PDB entry 4B3T | X-ray diffraction, 3.00 A resolution | chains A and H of the 23 polymer chains in the assembly

Chain A:
Molecule: 16S ribosomal RNA
Source organism: Thermus thermophilus HB8
Sequence (1521 nucleotides; numbered 1 to 1544 plus 21 insertion-coded residues; 44 numbers in that range are skipped by the numbering (no residue carries them; nothing is unmodelled there); the number before each row is that of its first residue; a row labelled like 189A-189L holds insertion residues (189A, then the next letters in order)):
     1 UUGUUGGAGA GUUUGAUCCU GGCUCAGGGU GAACGCUGGC GGCGUGCCUA AGACAUGCAA
    61 GUCGUGCGGG CCG
    76 CGGGGUUUU
    88 ACUCCG
    96 UGGUCAGCGG CGGACGGGUG AGUAACGCGU GGGU
  129A G
   130 ACCUACCCGG AAGAGGGGGA CAACCCGGGG AAACUCGGGC UAAUCCCCCA UGUGGACCCG
189A-189L CCCCUUGGGGUG
   190 UGUCCAAAGG GCUUU
   216 GCCCGCUUCC GGAUGGGCCC GCGUCCCAUC AGCUAGUUGG UGGGGUAAUG GCCCACCAAG
   276 GCGACGACGG GUAGCCGGUC UGAGAGGAUG GCCGGCCACA GGGGCACUGA GACACGGGCC
   336 CCACUCCUAC GGGAGGCAGC AGUUAGGAAU CUUCCGCAAU GGGCGCAAGC CUGACGGAGC
   396 GACGCCGCUU GGAGGAAGAA GCCCUUCGGG GUGUAAACUC CUGA
   441 ACCCGGGACG AAACCCCC
   460 GA
   470 CGAGGGGA
   479 CUGACGGUAC CGGGGUAA
   498 UAGCGCCGGC CAACUCCGUG CCAGCAGCCG CGGUAAUACG GAGGGCGCGA GCGUUACCCG
   558 GAUUCACUGG GCGUAAAGGG CGUGUAGGCG GCCUGGGGCG UCCCAUGUGA AAGACCACGG
   618 CUCAACCGUG GGGGAGCGUG GGAUACGCUC AGGCUAGACG GUGGGAGAGG GUGGUGGAAU
   678 UCCCGGAGUA GCGGUGAAAU GCGCAGAUAC CGGGAGGAAC GCCGAUGGCG AAGGCAGCCA
   738 CCUGGUCCAC CCGUGACGCU GAGGCGCGAA AGCGUGGGGA GCAAACCGGA UUAGAUACCC
   798 GGGUAGUCCA CGCCCUAAAC GAUGCGCGCU AGGUCUCUGG GUCU
   848 CCUGGGGGCC GAAGCUAACG CGUUAAGCGC GCCGCCUGGG GAGUACGGCC GCAAGGCUGA
   908 AACUCAAAGG AAUUGACGGG GGCCCGCACA AGCGGUGGAG CAUGUGGUUU AAUUCGAAGC
   968 AACGCGAAGA ACCUUACCAG GCCUUGACAU GCUA
 1001A G
  1002 GGAACCCGGG UGAAAGCCUG GGGUGCCCC
1030A-1030D GCGA
  1031 GGGGAGCCCU AGCACAGGUG CUGCAUGGCC GUCGUCAGCU CGUGCCGUGA GGUGUUGGGU
  1091 UAAGUCCCGC AACGAGCGCA ACCCCCGCCG UUAGUUGCCA GCGGUUCGGC CGGGCACUCU
  1151 AACGGGACUG CCCGCG
  1168 AAAGCGGGAG GAAGGAGGGG ACGACGUCUG GUCAGCAUGG CCCUUACGGC CUGGGCGACA
  1228 CACGUGCUAC AAUGCCCACU ACAAAGCGAU GCCACCCGGC AACGGGGAGC UAAUCGCAAA
  1288 AAGGUGGGCC CAGUUCGGAU UGGGGUCUGC AACCCGACCC CAUGAAGCCG GAAUCGCUAG
  1348 UAAUCGCGGA UCAGCC
 1363A A
  1364 UGCCGCGGUG AAUACGUUCC CGGGCCUUGU ACACACCGCC CGUCACGCCA UGGGAGCGGG
  1424 CUCUACCCGA AGUCGCCGG
1442A-1442B GA
  1443 GCCUA
  1452 C
  1456 GGGCAGGCGC CGAGGGUAGG GCCCGUGACU GGGGCGAAGU CGUAACAAGG UAGCUGUACC
  1516 GGAAGGUGCG GCUGGAUCAC CUCCUUUCU
Not modelled in the structure: 1-4, 1534-1538
Metal / ion sites: Mg2+ site 1: U12, G22; Mg2+ site 2: U12, C526, G527; Mg2+ site 3: G15, U920; Mg2+ site 4 near G21 (its only coordinating residue here); Mg2+ site 5: A33, C398; Mg2+ site 6: U45, G46, G394; Mg2+ site 7: C48, G115; Mg2+ site 8 near A53 (its only coordinating residue here); Mg2+ site 9: C58, U387; Mg2+ site 10: A59, U387; Mg2+ site 11: G61, U62, G105; Mg2+ site 12: G69, G70, U99; 131 more Mg2+ sites not listed; 16 more K+ sites not listed
Small-molecule neighbours: 3TS ((2S,3S,4R,5R,6R)-2-(aminomethyl)-5-azanyl-6-[(2R,3S,4R,5S)-5-[(1R,2R,3S,5R,6S)-3,5-bis(azanyl)-2-[(2S,3R,4R,5S,6R)-3-azanyl-5-[(4-chlorophenyl)methoxy]-6-(hydroxymethyl)-4-oxidanyl-oxan-2-yl]oxy-6-oxidanyl-cyclohexyl]oxy-2-(hydroxymethyl)-4-oxidanyl-oxolan-3-yl]oxy-oxane-3,4-diol): G1405, U1406, C1407, A1408, C1409, G1489, C1490, G1491, A1492, A1493, G1494, U1495, C1496
Reported in the primary citation:
  - mutagenesis - A1408G, G1491C: decreased binding to 3TS
  - binding site for 3TS: A1408, A1492

Chain H:
Molecule: 30S ribosomal protein S8
Source organism: Thermus thermophilus HB8
UniProtKB: Q5SHQ2 (RS8_THET8); residue numbers follow UniProt; this construct covers 1-138
Chain sequence (138 residues; numbered 1 to 138; the number before each row is that of its first residue):
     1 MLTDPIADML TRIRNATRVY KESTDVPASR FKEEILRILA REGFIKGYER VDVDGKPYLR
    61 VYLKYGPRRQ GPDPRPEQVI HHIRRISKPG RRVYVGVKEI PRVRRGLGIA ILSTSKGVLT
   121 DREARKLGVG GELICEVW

How chain A and chain H interact:
Contacting residue pairs - 73 pairs, chain A then chain H:
  C564(A) with Arg91(H), hydrogen bond to the sugar
  C586(A) with Pro89(H), phosphate contact; Gly90(H), sugar contact
  G587(A) with Met1(H), hydrogen bond to the sugar; Thr3(H), sugar contact; Pro89(H), phosphate contact; Arg92(H), salt bridge to the phosphate
  G588(A) with Pro5(H), phosphate contact
  C589(A) with Pro5(H), phosphate contact; Ala28(H), phosphate contact; Ser29(H), phosphate contact; Lys32(H), salt bridge to the phosphate
  C590(A) with Ser29(H), phosphate contact; Arg30(H), hydrogen bond to the phosphate
  U591(A) with Arg30(H), salt bridge to the phosphate
  G597(A) with Tyr94(H), hydrogen bond to the base
  U598(A) with Tyr94(H), phosphate contact
  C599(A) with Val95(H), sugar contact; Gly96(H), phosphate contact; Val97(H), phosphate contact; Val129(H), sugar contact; Gly130(H), hydrogen bond to the sugar; Gly131(H), sugar contact
  C600(A) with Gly96(H), phosphate contact; Val97(H), hydrogen bond to the phosphate; Gly128(H), sugar contact; Val129(H), sugar contact
  A632(A) with Lys98(H), salt bridge to the phosphate
  A640(A) with Ser115(H), hydrogen bond to the sugar
  U641(A) with Ser115(H), sugar contact
  A642(A) with Ser113(H), hydrogen bond to the sugar; Thr114(H), base contact; Ser115(H), base contact; Gly117(H), sugar contact
  C643(A) with Phe31(H), sugar contact; Arg92(H), sugar contact; Ser113(H), hydrogen bond to the sugar; Glu132(H), hydrogen bond to the sugar
  G644(A) with Arg92(H), sugar contact
  U652(A) with Lys56(H), phosphate contact
  A653(A) with Lys56(H), salt bridge to the phosphate; Pro57(H), base contact
  G755(A) with Met1(H), base contact
  G823(A) with Thr3(H), base contact
  C824(A) with Met1(H), hydrogen bond to the sugar
  G825(A) with Asp8(H), hydrogen bond to the sugar; Thr11(H), base contact; Arg12(H), hydrogen bond to the sugar; Asn15(H), base contact
  C826(A) with Arg12(H), sugar contact; Asn15(H), hydrogen bond to the base
  U827(A) with Asn15(H), sugar contact; Val19(H), sugar contact
  A828(A) with Lys21(H), salt bridge to the phosphate
  A859(A) with Val19(H), base contact
  A860(A) with Arg18(H), hydrogen bond to the sugar; Arg75(H), hydrogen bond to the phosphate
  G861(A) with Arg75(H), salt bridge to the phosphate
  C875(A) with Thr11(H), base contact; Arg14(H), hydrogen bond to the sugar; Asn15(H), hydrogen bond to the sugar
  G876(A) with Ala7(H), sugar contact; Thr11(H), hydrogen bond to the sugar; Arg14(H), hydrogen bond to the phosphate
  C877(A) with Thr3(H), hydrogen bond to the sugar; Asp4(H), sugar contact; Ala7(H), sugar contact; Lys88(H), salt bridge to the phosphate; Pro89(H), phosphate contact
  G878(A) with Thr3(H), sugar contact; Lys88(H), phosphate contact; Pro89(H), phosphate contact; Gly90(H), phosphate contact
Other interface residues (no listed pair), chain A (38 interface residues in all): G654, A753, C756, G874, C879
Other interface residues (no listed pair), chain H (43 interface residues in all): Leu2, Glu99, Val118

Overview:
38 residues of chain A face 43 of chain H across their interface, with 21 hydrogen bonds and 8 salt bridges.
Polar contacts include G597(A)-Tyr94(H), C826(A)-Asn15(H) and C564(A)-Arg91(H). Chain A binds compound 3TS.
The paper reports a binding site for 3TS at A1408(A) and A1492(A); A1408G and G1491C of chain A reduce binding
to 3TS.
Here chain A is 16S ribosomal RNA and chain H is 30S ribosomal protein S8, both from Thermus thermophilus HB8.
Entry 4B3T (Crystal structure of the 30S ribosome in complex with compound 39) was determined by X-ray
diffraction (same publication as 4B3M, 4B3R and 4B3S).
